7E9F - chains G and J of the 12 polymer chains in the assembly; structure by electron microscopy, 4.00 A resolution.

# Chain G
Molecule: Histone H2A.2
Organism: Saccharomyces cerevisiae (strain ATCC 204508 / S288c)
Reference sequence: P04912 (H2A2_YEAST); residues 0-131 here correspond to UniProt positions 1-132 (UniProt number = residue number + 1)
Chain sequence (132 residues; row label = number of the first residue in the row; numbering starts at 0):
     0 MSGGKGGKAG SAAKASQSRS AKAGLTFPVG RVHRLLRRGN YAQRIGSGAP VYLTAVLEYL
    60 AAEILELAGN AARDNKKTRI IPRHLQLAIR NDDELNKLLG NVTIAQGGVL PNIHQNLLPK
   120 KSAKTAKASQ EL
Disordered / not traced: 0-15, 118-131
Swiss-Prot annotation at these positions:
  - motif: Ser128, Gln129 ([ST]-Q motif)
  - site: Lys119 (Not ubiquitinated)
  - modified residue: Ser1 (N-acetylserine), Lys4 (N6-acetyllysine), Lys7 (N6-acetyllysine), Lys13 (N6-succinyllysine), Lys21 (N6-succinyllysine), Gln105 (N5-methylglutamine), Lys119 (N6-malonyllysine), Ser128 (Phosphoserine)
  - cross-link: Lys126 (Glycyl lysine isopeptide (Lys-Gly) (interchain with G-Cter in SUMO))

# Chain J
Molecule: 147-nt DNA strand
Organism: Escherichia coli
Sequence (147 nucleotides; row label = number of the first residue in the row):
     1 ACAGGATGTA TATATCTGAC ACGTGCCTGG AGACTAGGGA GTAATCCCCT TGGCGGTTAA
    61 AACGCGGGGG ACAGCGCGTA CGTGCGTTTA AGCGGTGCTA GAGCTGTCTA CGACCAATTG
   121 AGCGGCCTCG GCACCGGGAT TCTCCAG
Disordered / not traced: 1-14, 141-147

# Interface between chain G and chain J
Pairs across the interface - 14 pairs, chain G then chain J:
  Arg30(G) - DG122(J)  sugar contact
  Arg30(G) - DC123(J)  salt bridge to the phosphate
  Arg43(G) - DG112(J)  phosphate contact
  Arg43(G) - DA113(J)  phosphate contact
  Ile44(G) - DG112(J)  sugar contact
  Ile44(G) - DA113(J)  hydrogen bond to the phosphate
  Gly45(G) - DG112(J)  phosphate contact
  Ser46(G) - DG112(J)  hydrogen bond to the phosphate
  Lys76(G) - DC132(J)  phosphate contact
  Lys76(G) - DA133(J)  salt bridge to the phosphate
  Thr77(G) - DG131(J)  hydrogen bond to the phosphate
  Thr77(G) - DC132(J)  hydrogen bond to the phosphate
  Arg78(G) - DG131(J)  hydrogen bond to the sugar
  Arg78(G) - DC132(J)  hydrogen bond to the phosphate
Also at the interface, not in a pair above, chain G (10 interface residues in all): Gln42, Lys75

# Overview
Chain G and chain J form an interface of 10 and 7 residues respectively; the contacts include 6 hydrogen bonds
and 2 salt bridges. Polar pairs include Arg78(G)-DG131(J), Ile44(G)-DA113(J) and Ser46(G)-DG112(J).
Here chain G is Histone H2A.2 (Saccharomyces cerevisiae (strain ATCC 204508 / S288c)) and chain J is a 147-nt
DNA strand (Escherichia coli). Entry 7E9F (Cryo-EM structure of the 2:1 Orc1 BAH domain in complex with
nucleosome) was determined by electron microscopy.
